9LD7 - chains I and L of the 12 polymer chains in the assembly; structure by electron microscopy, 3.40 A resolution.

# Chain I
Molecule: Major capsid protein
Organism: Enterobacteria phage N4
UniProt: Q859Q5 (CAPSD_BPN4); numbering as in UniProt (aligned over 1-401)
Amino-acid sequence (401 residues; numbered 1 to 401; the number before each row is that of its first residue):
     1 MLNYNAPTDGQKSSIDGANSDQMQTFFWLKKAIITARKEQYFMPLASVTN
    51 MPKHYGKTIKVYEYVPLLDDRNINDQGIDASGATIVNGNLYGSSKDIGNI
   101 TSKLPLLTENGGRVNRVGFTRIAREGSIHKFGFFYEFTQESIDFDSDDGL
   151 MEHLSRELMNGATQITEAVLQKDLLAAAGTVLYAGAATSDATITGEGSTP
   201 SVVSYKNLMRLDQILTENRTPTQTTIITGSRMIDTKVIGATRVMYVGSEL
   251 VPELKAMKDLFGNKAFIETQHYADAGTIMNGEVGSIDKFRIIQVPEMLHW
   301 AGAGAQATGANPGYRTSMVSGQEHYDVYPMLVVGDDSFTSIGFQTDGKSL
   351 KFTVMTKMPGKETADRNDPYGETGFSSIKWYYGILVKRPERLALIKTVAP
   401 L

# Chain L
Molecule: 32 kDa protein
Organism: Enterobacteria phage N4
UniProt: A0MZA7 (A0MZA7_BPN4); numbering as in UniProt (aligned over 1-279)
Amino-acid sequence (279 residues; each row starts with the number of its first residue):
     1 MPVLKVMFHKDTNVATVLDASGSLSDGSVEVGTFHHPDETYPDSVTIYHG
    51 VRDLLYKRSAKDPSQTASYPNNIINMQVISIDMKATPRLILGTALPRVIS
   101 TIEGKDVTWHVDVAGGKAPLTYKWQFKANTVGAAFADIDSGENPTAKTAT
   151 LINHAVTAESAGTYKVIVTDANGTTIESSSLLVVGVQEPPEVASIVAYPS
   201 PLALSVADDITDGKTVKFSSLPAGSLIGTLSIKTQPDSGKATAEISGNVL
   251 TVKPVAAGDTTVVVTNGTKEVTVTVNVTE
Unresolved in the structure: 1

# How chain I and chain L interact
Pairs across the interface (13; chain I residue first):
  Ser81(I) with Ile47(L); Tyr48(L)
  Ala83(I) with Ile81(L); Met83(L), hydrophobic
  Thr84(I) with Ile81(L), hydrogen bond (backbone-backbone)
  Thr108(I) with Asp43(L); Ser44(L); His49(L)
  Asn110(I) with Ser44(L); His49(L), hydrogen bond
  Gly112(I) with Tyr48(L)
  Arg113(I) with Tyr48(L); Gln77(L)
Other interface residues (no listed pair), chain I (9 interface residues in all): Ala80, Gly82
Other interface residues (no listed pair), chain L (11 interface residues in all): Thr46, Arg52, Met76

# In short
Chain I and chain L form an interface of 9 and 11 residues respectively; the contacts include 2 hydrogen
bonds. Among the polar pairs are Asn110(I)-His49(L) and Thr84(I)-Ile81(L).
Chain I is Major capsid protein and chain L is 32 kDa protein, both from Enterobacteria phage N4; the
structure, The capsid of mature phage N4, was determined by electron microscopy together with 9LBZ, 9LC0 and
9LC1 from the same study.
